5K98 - chains A and B of the 6 polymer chains in the assembly; structure by X-ray diffraction, 3.99 A resolution.

# Chain A
Protein: Serine/threonine-protein kinase HipA
Organism: Escherichia coli (strain K12)
Notes: EC 2.7.11.1
Reference sequence: P23874 (HIPA_ECOLI); numbering as in UniProt (aligned over 2-440)
Chain sequence (448 residues; row label = number of the first residue in the row; numbers below 1 keep their minus sign (Met-7 is residue -7)):
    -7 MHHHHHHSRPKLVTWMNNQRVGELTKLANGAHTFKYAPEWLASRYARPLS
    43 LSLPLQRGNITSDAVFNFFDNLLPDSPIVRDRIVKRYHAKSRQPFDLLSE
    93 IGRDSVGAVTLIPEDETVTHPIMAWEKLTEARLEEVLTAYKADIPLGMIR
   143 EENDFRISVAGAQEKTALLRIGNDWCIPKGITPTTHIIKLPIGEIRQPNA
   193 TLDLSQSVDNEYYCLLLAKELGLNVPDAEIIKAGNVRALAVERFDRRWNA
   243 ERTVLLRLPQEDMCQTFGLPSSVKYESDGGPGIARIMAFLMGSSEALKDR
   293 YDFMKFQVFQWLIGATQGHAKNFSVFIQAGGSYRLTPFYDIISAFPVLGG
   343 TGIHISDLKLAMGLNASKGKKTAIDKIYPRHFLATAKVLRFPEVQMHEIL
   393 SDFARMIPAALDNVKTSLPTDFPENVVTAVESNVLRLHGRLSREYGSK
Disordered / not traced: -7 to 1, 135-145, 185-195, 438-440
Sequence notes: initiating methionine (-7); expression tag (-6 to 1); engineered mutation Gln309 (Asp in P23874)
UniProt features mapped onto this chain:
  - DNA-binding region: Lys379 to Arg382
  - binding site (ATP): Ala152 to Lys157, Lys181, Glu234 to Phe236, His311 to Asn314, Tyr331, Asp332
  - modified residue: Ser150 (Phosphoserine)
  - mutagenesis: Gly22 (G22S: Loss of toxicity, does not confer high persistence. Single mutation has decreased affinity for HipB-operator ...), Pro86 (P86L: High levels of persister cells formed which survive better than wild-type in ampicillin or ciprofloxacin, decreased affinity for HipB-operator), Asp88 (D88N: Loss of toxicity, still confers high levels of persister cells. Decreased affinity for HipB-operator), Ser150 (S150A: No phosphorylation; cells grow normally), Asp291 (D291A: Retains toxicity and high persistence but not cold-sensitive. Loss of toxicity, high levels of persister cells and cold sensitivity, decreased affinity for HipB; in hipA7 ...), Asp332 (D332Q: Loss of autophosphorylation; cells grow normally)

# Chain B
Protein: Antitoxin HipB
Organism: Escherichia coli MP020980.2
Reference sequence: M9IJX7 (M9IJX7_ECOLX); numbering as in UniProt (aligned over 1-88)
Chain sequence (91 residues; each row starts with the number of its first residue; numbers below 1 keep their minus sign (Gly-2 is residue -2)):
    -2 GSHMMSFQKIYSPTQLANAMKLVRQQNGWTQSELAKKIGIKQATISNFEN
    48 NPDNTTLTTFFKILQSLELSMTLCDTKNASPESTEQQDLEW
Disordered / not traced: -2 to 3, 75-88
Sequence notes: expression tag (-2 to 0)

# How chain A and chain B interact
Pairs across the interface - 16 pairs, chain A then chain B:
  Pro46(A) - Asn15(B)
  Leu47(A) - Leu19(B)
  Gln48(A) - Gln22(B)
  Arg49(A) - Gln22(B)
  Arg49(A) - Gln23(B)
  Met283(A) - Tyr8(B)
  Gly284(A) - Tyr8(B)
  Gly284(A) - Ser9(B)
  Ser285(A) - Tyr8(B)
  Ser286(A) - Tyr8(B)
  Gly322(A) - Gln5(B)
  Gly322(A) - Gln12(B)
  Gly323(A) - Gln12(B)
  Ser324(A) - Lys6(B)  hydrogen bond (side chain-backbone)
  Ser324(A) - Tyr8(B)
  Ser324(A) - Gln12(B)
Also at the interface, not in a pair above, chain A (15 interface residues in all): Leu33, Ala38, Ala321, Tyr325

# Summary
15 residues of chain A face 9 of chain B across their interface, with 1 hydrogen bond. The hydrogen-bonded
pair is Ser324(A)-Lys6(B). UniProt lists a DNA-binding region, 16 ATP-binding residues and 6 mutagenesis sites
on chain A.
Chain A is Serine/threonine-protein kinase HipA (Escherichia coli (strain K12)) and chain B is Antitoxin HipB
(Escherichia coli MP020980.2); the structure, Structure of HipA-HipB-O2-O3 complex, was determined by X-ray
diffraction together with 4YG1, 4YG4 and 4YG7 from the same study.
